Entry 7Q7J (X-ray diffraction, 2.69 A resolution); this record covers chains L and M of the 3 polymer chains in the assembly.

Chain L:
Name: Reaction center protein L chain
From: Cereibacter sphaeroides
UniProtKB: P0C0Y8 (RCEL_RHOSH); residues 1-281 here correspond to UniProt positions 2-282 (UniProt number = residue number + 1)
Chain sequence (281 residues; numbered 1 to 281; the number before each row is that of its first residue):
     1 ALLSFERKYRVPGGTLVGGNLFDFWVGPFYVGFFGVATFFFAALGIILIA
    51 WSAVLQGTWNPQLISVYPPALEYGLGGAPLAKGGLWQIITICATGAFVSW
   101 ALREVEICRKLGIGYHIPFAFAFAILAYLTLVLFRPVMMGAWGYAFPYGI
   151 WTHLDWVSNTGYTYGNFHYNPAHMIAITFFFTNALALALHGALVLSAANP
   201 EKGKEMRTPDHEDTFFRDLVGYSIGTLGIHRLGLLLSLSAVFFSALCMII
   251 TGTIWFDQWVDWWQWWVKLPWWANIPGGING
Sequence notes: engineered mutation Thr178 (Ser179 in P0C0Y8)
Bound ions: Fe ion: His190, His230 (shared with His219(M), Glu234(M), His266(M) of chain M)
Residues lining bound ligands:
  - bacteriochlorophyll a (BCL), molecule 1: Ile46, Ile49, Phe97, Tyr128, Leu131, Phe146, Ile150, Trp151, His153, Leu154, Trp156, Val157
  - bacteriochlorophyll a (BCL), molecule 2: Phe97, Phe121, Ala124, Ile125, Ala127, Tyr128, Leu131, Trp156, Val157, Ser158, Thr160, Gly161, Tyr162, Asn166, Phe167, His168, His173, Ala176, Ile177, Phe180, Phe181, Val241, Ser244, Ala245, Cys247, Met248
  - bacteriochlorophyll a (BCL), molecule 3: Val157, Tyr162, His168, Phe181
  - bacteriochlorophyll a (BCL), molecule 4: His168, Met174, Ile177, Thr178, Phe181, Thr182, Leu185
  - bacteriopheophytin a (BPH), molecule 1: Thr38, Phe41, Ala42, Gly45, Ile49, Ile89, Cys92, Ala93, Ala96, Phe97, Trp100, Glu104, Ile117, Ala120, Phe121, Phe123, Ala124, Tyr128, Phe146, Tyr148, Gly149, Ile150, His153, Phe180, Ser237, Leu238, Val241
  - bacteriopheophytin a (BPH), molecule 2: Phe181, Ala184, Leu185, Ala188, Leu189, Phe216, Leu219, Val220
  - ubiquinone-7 (UQ7): Val26, Phe29, Tyr30, Val31, Gly35, Val36, Thr38, Phe39, Trp100, Arg103

Chain M:
Name: Reaction center protein M chain
From: Cereibacter sphaeroides
UniProtKB: P0C0Y9 (RCEM_RHOSH); residues 1-302 here correspond to UniProt positions 2-303 (UniProt number = residue number + 1)
Chain sequence (302 residues; each row starts with the number of its first residue):
     1 AEYQNIFTQVQVRGPADLGMTEDVNLANRSGVGPFSTLLGWFGNAQLGPI
    51 YLGSLGVLSLFSGLMWFFTIGIWFWYQAGWNPAVFLRDLFFFSLEPPAPE
   101 YGLSFAAPLKEGGLWLIASFFMFVAVWSWWGRTYLRAQALGMGKHTAWAF
   151 LSAIWLWMVLGFIRPILMGSWSEAVPYGIFSHLDWTNNFSLVHGNLHYNP
   201 FHGLSIAFLYGSALLFAMHGATILAVSRFGGERELEQIADRGTAAERAAL
   251 FWRWTMGFNATMEGIHRWAIWMAVLVTLTGGIGILLSGTVVDNWYVWGQN
   301 HG
Unresolved in the structure: 1, 302
Sequence notes: engineered mutation Thr8 (Ser9 in P0C0Y9), His197 (Phe198 in P0C0Y9)
Bound ions: Fe ion: His219, Glu234, His266 (shared with His190(L), His230(L) of chain L)
Residues lining bound ligands:
  - bacteriochlorophyll a (BCL), molecule 1: Trp66, Met122, Val126, Phe150, Ala153, Ile154, Leu156, Trp157, Leu160, Trp185, Thr186, Asn187, Phe189, Ser190, Asn195, Leu196, His197, Phe201, His202, Ser205, Ile206, Leu209, Tyr210, Val276, Thr277, Gly280, Gly281, Ile284
  - bacteriochlorophyll a (BCL), molecule 2: Met122, Trp157, Leu160, Val175, Ile179, His182, Leu183, Trp185, Thr186
  - bacteriochlorophyll a (BCL), molecule 3: Thr186, His197, Tyr210
  - bacteriochlorophyll a (BCL), molecule 4: His197, Gly203, Ile206, Ala207, Tyr210, Gly211, Leu214
  - bacteriopheophytin a (BPH), molecule 1: Ser59, Leu60, Gly63, Ala125, Val126, Trp129, Thr133, Thr146, Ala149, Phe150, Ala153, Ala273, Val274, Thr277
  - bacteriopheophytin a (BPH), molecule 2: Tyr210, Ala213, Leu214, Ala217, Met218, Trp252, Thr255, Met256
  - speroidenone (SPN): Trp66, Phe67, Phe68, Ile70, Gly71, Ile72, Phe74, Trp75, Phe85, Leu89, Trp115, Leu116, Ser119, Phe120, Met122, Phe123, Trp157, Met158, Gly161, Phe162, Trp171, Ala174, Val175, Pro176, Tyr177, Gly178, Ile179, His182
  - ubiquinone-7 (UQ7): Leu214, Leu215, Met218, His219, Thr222, Ile223, Ala245, Ala248, Ala249, Trp252, Met256, Phe258, Asn259, Ala260, Thr261, Met262, Ile265, Trp268, Met272
UniProt features mapped onto this chain:
  - binding site ((7R,8Z)-bacteriochlorophyll b): His182, His202
  - binding site (Fe cation): His219, Glu234, His266
  - binding site (a ubiquinone): Trp252

How chain L and chain M interact:
Contacting residue pairs - 208 pairs, chain L then chain M:
  Ala1(L) with Arg253(M), hydrogen bond (backbone-side chain)
  Leu3(L) with Leu250(M), hydrophobic; Arg253(M); Asn259(M)
  Phe5(L) with Arg241(M); Glu246(M)
  Glu6(L) with Leu250(M); Arg253(M), salt bridge; Trp254(M), hydrogen bond
  Lys8(L) with Glu246(M), salt bridge
  Tyr9(L) with Thr243(M), hydrogen bond; Glu246(M), hydrogen bond; Arg247(M); Leu250(M), hydrophobic; Trp254(M)
  Arg10(L) with Trp254(M)
  Trp25(L) with Trp254(M)
  Pro28(L) with Arg253(M); Trp254(M); Gly257(M)
  Phe29(L) with Trp254(M); Thr255(M); Met256(M); Gly257(M)
  Tyr30(L) with Trp254(M), hydrogen bond (backbone-backbone)
  Trp100(L) with Thr255(M)
  Arg103(L) with Trp254(M), hydrogen bond (side chain-backbone); Thr255(M), hydrogen bond (side chain-backbone)
  Glu104(L) with Phe251(M); Thr255(M)
  Ile107(L) with Phe251(M), hydrophobic; Trp254(M), hydrophobic; Thr255(M)
  Cys108(L) with Phe251(M), hydrophobic
  Lys110(L) with Trp254(M)
  Leu111(L) with Arg247(M), hydrogen bond (backbone-side chain); Phe251(M); Trp254(M), hydrophobic
  Gly112(L) with Arg228(M), hydrogen bond (backbone-side chain); Phe229(M)
  Ile113(L) with Ala225(M); Val226(M), hydrophobic; Arg228(M); Phe229(M), hydrophobic; Arg247(M)
  Gly114(L) with Ala225(M), hydrogen bond (backbone-backbone); Arg228(M)
  His116(L) with Gln4(M), hydrogen bond (side chain-backbone); Ala221(M); Leu224(M); Ala225(M)
  Ile117(L) with Ala221(M); Thr222(M); Phe251(M), hydrophobic; Trp252(M), hydrophobic
  Trp151(L) with His197(M); Tyr198(M), hydrophobic
  Leu154(L) with His197(M)
  Asp155(L) with Tyr198(M), hydrogen bond
  Tyr162(L) with Asn187(M), hydrogen bond; Leu191(M)
  Asn166(L) with Asp184(M); Asn187(M)
  His168(L) with Leu183(M), hydrogen bond (side chain-backbone); Thr186(M)
  Tyr169(L) with Phe180(M), hydrophobic; Asp184(M), hydrogen bond
  Met174(L) with Phe180(M), hydrophobic; Leu183(M), hydrophobic
  Phe180(L) with Leu209(M); Ala213(M), hydrophobic
  Asn183(L) with Ser212(M); Ala213(M), hydrogen bond (side chain-backbone); Phe216(M)
  Ala184(L) with Ala273(M)
  Ala186(L) with Phe216(M)
  Leu187(L) with Ser212(M); Phe216(M); Ala269(M)
  Ala188(L) with Ala273(M), hydrophobic
  His190(L) with His219(M), hydrogen bond; Glu234(M), salt bridge; His266(M), hydrogen bond
  Gly191(L) with His266(M)
  Ala192(L) with His145(M); Thr146(M); Ile270(M), hydrophobic
  Val194(L) with Glu234(M); Leu235(M); His266(M)
  Leu195(L) with His145(M); Glu263(M); His266(M); Arg267(M)
  Ser196(L) with Met142(M); Gly143(M), hydrogen bond (backbone-backbone); His145(M), hydrogen bond (backbone-side chain)
  Ala197(L) with Met142(M), hydrophobic; Leu235(M), hydrophobic
  Ala198(L) with Leu235(M)
  Asn199(L) with Gly143(M); His145(M); Glu263(M), hydrogen bond; Arg267(M)
  Pro200(L) with Gly141(M); Gly143(M)
  Glu201(L) with Gln138(M); Gly141(M), hydrogen bond (backbone-backbone); Met142(M); Lys144(M), salt bridge
  Met206(L) with Leu235(M); Ile238(M), hydrophobic
  Arg207(L) with Glu22(M), salt bridge; Leu140(M), hydrogen bond (side chain-backbone); Gly141(M); Leu235(M)
  Thr208(L) with Leu235(M)
  Pro209(L) with Leu235(M)
  Asp210(L) with Met20(M)
  His211(L) with Met20(M); Glu22(M), salt bridge; Leu140(M); Met142(M)
  Glu212(L) with Leu235(M)
  Thr214(L) with Gly19(M); Met20(M), hydrogen bond (side chain-backbone); Arg29(M); Leu140(M)
  Phe215(L) with Thr133(M); Arg136(M); Ala137(M); Leu140(M), hydrophobic; Met142(M), hydrophobic; Thr146(M)
  Arg217(L) with Asn44(M); Gln46(M); Gly48(M); Pro49(M); Ile50(M)
  Asp218(L) with Val24(M); Arg29(M), salt bridge; Ile50(M); Tyr51(M), hydrogen bond (backbone-backbone); Arg132(M), hydrogen bond (backbone-side chain)
  Leu219(L) with Trp129(M); Arg132(M), hydrogen bond (backbone-side chain); Thr133(M)
  Val220(L) with Ile50(M)
  Gly221(L) with Leu47(M); Gly48(M), hydrogen bond (backbone-backbone); Pro49(M); Ile50(M)
  Tyr222(L) with Leu39(M); Asn44(M), hydrogen bond (side chain-backbone); Gln46(M); Leu47(M), hydrophobic
  Ser223(L) with Asn44(M)
  Ile224(L) with Gly43(M); Asn44(M), hydrogen bond (backbone-backbone)
  Gly225(L) with Asn44(M)
  Thr226(L) with Glu232(M)
  Leu227(L) with Asn5(M); Leu224(M), hydrophobic
  Gly228(L) with Phe42(M)
  Ile229(L) with Phe216(M)
  His230(L) with His219(M), hydrogen bond; Gly220(M); Ile223(M); Glu234(M), salt bridge
  Arg231(L) with Asn5(M), hydrogen bond (side chain-backbone); Ile6(M), hydrogen bond (side chain-backbone); Phe7(M); Thr8(M), hydrogen bond; Trp41(M), hydrogen bond (side chain-backbone); Phe42(M), hydrogen bond (side chain-backbone); Leu224(M)
  Leu232(L) with Phe42(M), hydrophobic
  Gly233(L) with Phe216(M)
  Leu234(L) with Ala217(M); Ala221(M), hydrophobic; Leu224(M), hydrophobic
  Ser237(L) with Ala213(M); Ala217(M)
  Trp263(L) with Phe180(M), hydrophobic
  Trp266(L) with Leu86(M), hydrogen bond (side chain-backbone); Arg87(M), hydrogen bond (side chain-backbone)
  Val267(L) with Arg87(M); Phe91(M), hydrophobic
  Trp272(L) with Ala83(M); Leu86(M), hydrophobic; Arg87(M), hydrogen bond (backbone-side chain)
  Ile275(L) with Asn81(M); Ala83(M), hydrophobic; Val84(M), hydrophobic; Arg87(M), hydrogen bond (backbone-side chain)
  Pro276(L) with Val84(M)
  Gly277(L) with Val84(M); Arg87(M), hydrogen bond (backbone-side chain)
  Gly278(L) with Gln77(M); Val84(M); Asp88(M)
  Ile279(L) with Asp88(M), hydrogen bond (backbone-side chain); Phe91(M), hydrophobic; Phe92(M), hydrophobic
  Asn280(L) with Arg87(M); Asp88(M), hydrogen bond; Phe91(M)
  Gly281(L) with Arg87(M)
Other interface residues (no listed pair), chain L (99 interface residues in all): Leu2, Ala120, Val157, Ser158, Phe181, Leu189, Leu193, Lys204, Asp213, Leu235, Ala273, Asn274
Other interface residues (no listed pair), chain M (99 interface residues in all): Tyr3, Asp17, Ala78, Ala149, Asn195, Tyr210, Leu215, Ala239, Ala249, Met272

Summary:
The chain L/chain M interface involves 99 residues from each chain; the contacts include 43 hydrogen bonds and
8 salt bridges. Polar contacts include Glu6(L)-Arg253(M), Lys8(L)-Glu246(M) and His190(L)-Glu234(M).
Bacteriopheophytin a, bacteriochlorophyll a and ubiquinone-7 are bound between chain L and chain M.
Chain L is Reaction center protein L chain and chain M is Reaction center protein M chain, both from
Cereibacter sphaeroides; the structure, Room temperature structure of the Rhodobacter Sphaeroides
Photosynthetic Reaction Center F(M197)H mutant at 75 MPa helium ..., was determined by X-ray diffraction.
